7UXW - chains A and C of the 6 polymer chains in the assembly; structure by X-ray diffraction, 2.57 A resolution.

== Chain A (and C) ==
Molecule: Cyclic GMP-AMP synthase
From: Mus musculus
Notes: EC 2.7.7.86; chain C of this document is another copy of the same molecule, construct and numbering; everything in this record applies to it too
UniProt: Q8C6L5 (CGAS_MOUSE); residues 147-507 here = UniProt positions 147-507
Chain sequence (364 residues; row label = number of the first residue in the row):
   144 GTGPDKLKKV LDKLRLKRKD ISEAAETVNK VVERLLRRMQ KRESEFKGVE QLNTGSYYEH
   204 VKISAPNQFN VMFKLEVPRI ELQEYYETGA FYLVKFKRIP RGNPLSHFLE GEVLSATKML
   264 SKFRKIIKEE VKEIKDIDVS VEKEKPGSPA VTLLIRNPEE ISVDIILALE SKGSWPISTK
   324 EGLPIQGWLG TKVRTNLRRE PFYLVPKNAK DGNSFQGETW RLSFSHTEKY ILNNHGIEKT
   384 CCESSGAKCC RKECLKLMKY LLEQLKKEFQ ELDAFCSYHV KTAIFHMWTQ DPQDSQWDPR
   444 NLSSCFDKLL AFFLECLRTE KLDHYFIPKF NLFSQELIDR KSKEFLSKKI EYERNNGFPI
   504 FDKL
Disordered / not traced: 144-147, 185, 240-244, 246, 255, 353-358 (chain C: 144-148, 240-245, 253, 255, 353-358)
Sequence notes: expression tag (144-146); engineered mutation Gln211 (Glu in Q8C6L5), Asn213 (Asp in Q8C6L5)
UniProt features mapped onto this chain:
  - region: Lys372 to Lys395 (DNA-binding)
  - motif: Leu154 to Leu159 (Nuclear export signal), Asp281 to Ser291 (Nuclear localization signal)
  - binding site (GTP): Thr197, Asp307, Arg364 to Glu371
  - binding site (ATP): Ser199, Glu371, Lys402, Ser420 to Lys424
  - binding site (2',3'-cGAMP): Gly290, Asp307, Lys350, Arg364 to Ser366
  - binding site (Mg(2+)): Asp307
  - binding site (Zn(2+)): His378, Cys384, Cys385, Cys392
  - site: Arg241 (Arginine-anchor), Asp307, Ile308 (Cleavage)
  - modified residue: Lys156 (N6-lactoyllysine), Glu176 (PolyADP-ribosyl glutamic acid), Ser199 (Phosphoserine), Tyr201 (Phosphotyrosine), Glu272 (5-glutamyl polyglutamate), Ser291 (Phosphoserine), Glu302 (5-glutamyl glutamate), Lys372 (N6-acetyllysine), Lys382 (N6-acetyllysine), Lys402 (N6-acetyllysine), Ser420 (Phosphoserine), Lys491 (N6-methyllysine)
  - lipidation (S-palmitoyl cysteine): Cys392, Cys393, Cys459
  - cross-link (Glycyl lysine isopeptide (Lys-Gly)): Lys217 (interchain with G-Cter in SUMO), Lys271 (interchain with G-Cter in ubiquitin), Lys335 (interchain with G-Cter in SUMO), Lys372 (interchain with G-Cter in SUMO), Lys382 (interchain with G-Cter in SUMO), Lys399 (interchain with G-Cter in ubiquitin), Lys402 (interchain with G-Cter in ubiquitin), Lys409 (interchain with G-Cter in ubiquitin), Lys410 (interchain with G-Cter in ubiquitin), Lys464 (interchain with G-Cter in SUMO)
Metal / ion sites: Mg2+: Gln211, Asn213 (together with ATP); Zn2+: His378, Cys384, Cys385, Cys392
Ligand contacts:
  - ATP (adenosine-5'-triphosphate): Gly198, Ser199, Glu202, Lys205, Gln211, Asn213, Arg364, Ser368, Glu371, Lys402, Ser420, Tyr421, Lys424, His467
  - GTP (guanosine-5'-triphosphate): Thr197, Gln211, Asn213, Met215, Lys288, Pro289, Gly290, Ser291, Pro292, Ala293, Asp307, Ile309, Val348, Lys350, Arg364, Ser366, Ser368
From the paper describing this entry:
  - binding site for GTP: Asp307, Ile309, Arg364, Ser366
  - binding site for ATP: Tyr421
  - mutagenesis - R364A (33-fold), H467A: decreased catalytic activity on ATP/GTP
  - mutagenesis - H467A (2-fold): increased catalytic activity on GTP/GTP
  - binding site for GTP: Thr197 (citing earlier work)
  - specificity-determining residues: Ile309, Arg364
  - mutagenesis - R364A (10-fold): decreased catalytic activity on GTP/GTP
  - mutagenesis - R364A (4-fold): increased catalytic activity on ATP/ATP
  - catalytic residues: Asp307
  - mutagenesis - E211Q/D213N/K382E: decreased binding to dsDNA
  - specificity-determining residues: His467 (proposed by the authors, not directly observed)
  - mutagenesis - E211Q/D213N: abolished catalytic activity

== Chain A / chain C interface ==
Contacting residue pairs (34; chain A residue first):
  Gln329(A) with Thr383(C); Ser388(C)
  Gly330(A) with Ser388(C)
  Leu332(A) with Lys382(C)
  Gly333(A) with Thr383(C); Glu386(C)
  Thr334(A) with Glu386(C), hydrogen bond (backbone-side chain); Ser387(C)
  Lys335(A) with Asn376(C); Asn377(C); Glu386(C), salt bridge
  Asn376(A) with Lys335(C)
  Asn377(A) with Lys335(C); Lys382(C), hydrogen bond (backbone-side chain)
  Gly379(A) with Lys382(C), hydrogen bond (backbone-side chain)
  Ile380(A) with Ile380(C); Glu381(C); Lys382(C), hydrogen bond (backbone-backbone)
  Glu381(A) with Ile380(C); Gln436(C)
  Lys382(A) with Leu332(C); Asn377(C); Gly379(C), hydrogen bond (side chain-backbone); Ile380(C), hydrogen bond (backbone-backbone); Lys382(C)
  Thr383(A) with Gln329(C); Gly333(C)
  Glu386(A) with Gly333(C); Thr334(C), hydrogen bond (side chain-backbone); Lys335(C), salt bridge
  Ser387(A) with Thr334(C)
  Ser388(A) with Gln329(C); Gly330(C)
  Gln436(A) with Glu381(C)
Other interface residues (no listed pair), chain A (19 interface residues in all): Trp331, His378
Other interface residues (no listed pair), chain C (19 interface residues in all): Trp331, His378

== Summary ==
Chain A and chain C each contribute 19 residues to their interface, with 7 hydrogen bonds and 2 salt bridges.
Among the polar pairs are Lys335(A)-Glu386(C), Thr334(A)-Glu386(C) and Asn377(A)-Lys382(C). The paper reports
the catalytic residue Asp307(A); R364A and H467A of chain A reduce catalytic activity on ATP/GTP; 4
substitutions were tested in all.
Both chains are Cyclic GMP-AMP synthase (Mus musculus). Entry 7UXW (Structure of ATP and GTP bind to Cyclic
GMP AMP synthase (cGAS) through Mg coordination) was determined by X-ray diffraction (same publication as
7UUX, 7UYQ, 7UYZ, 7UZR, 7V0W, 8EAE and 14 further entries).
